7TYI - chains B and N of the 6 polymer chains in the assembly; structure by electron microscopy, 3.30 A resolution.

[Chain B]
Name: Guanine nucleotide-binding protein G(I)/G(S)/G(T) subunit beta-1
Organism: Homo sapiens
UniProt: P62873 (GBB1_HUMAN); numbering as in UniProt (aligned over 2-340)
Chain sequence (350 residues; each row starts with the number of its first residue; numbers below 1 keep their minus sign (Met-9 is residue -9)):
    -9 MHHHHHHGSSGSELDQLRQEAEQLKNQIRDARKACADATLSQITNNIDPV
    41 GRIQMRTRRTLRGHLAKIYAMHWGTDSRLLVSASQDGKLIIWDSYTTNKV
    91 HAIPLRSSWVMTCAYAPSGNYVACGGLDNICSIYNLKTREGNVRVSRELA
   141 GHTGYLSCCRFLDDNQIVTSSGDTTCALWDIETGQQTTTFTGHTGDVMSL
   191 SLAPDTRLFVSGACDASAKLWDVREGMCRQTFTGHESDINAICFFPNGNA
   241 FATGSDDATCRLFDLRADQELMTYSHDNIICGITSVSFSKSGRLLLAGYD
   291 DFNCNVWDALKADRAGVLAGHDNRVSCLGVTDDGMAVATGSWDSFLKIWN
Unresolved in the structure: -9 to 1
Sequence notes: expression tag (-9 to 1)
Swiss-Prot annotation at these positions:
  - modified residue: Ser2 (N-acetylserine), His266 (Phosphohistidine)
  - natural variant: Leu30 (L30F: In MRD42; uncertain significance), Arg52 (R52G: In MRD42), Gly64 (G64V: In MRD42), Asp76 (D76E: In MRD42; D76G: In MRD42), Gly77 (G77S: In MRD42), Lys78 (K78R: In MRD42), Ile80 (I80N: In MRD42; I80T: In MRD42), His91 (H91R: In MRD42; uncertain significance), Ala92 (A92T: In MRD42), Pro94 (P94S: In MRD42), Leu95 (L95P: In MRD42), Arg96 (R96L: In MRD42), 5 further natural variant entries in UniProt

[Chain N]
Name: Nanobody 35
Organism: Lama glama
Notes: antibody fragment or engineered binder
Chain sequence (138 residues; each row starts with the number of its first residue):
     1 QVQLQESGGGLVQPGGSLRLSCAASGFTFSNYKMNWVRQAPGKGLEWVSD
    51 ISQSGASISYTGSVKGRFTISRDNAKNTLYLQMNSLKPEDTAVYYCARCP
   101 APFTRDCFDVTSTTYAYRGQGTQVTVSSHHHHHHEPEA
Unresolved in the structure: 129-138
Cystine bridges: Cys22-Cys96, Cys99-Cys107

[Chain B / chain N interface]
Pairs across the interface (22; chain B residue first):
  Arg8(B) - Gln120(N)
  Lys15(B) - Gln1(N)
  Thr184(B) - Thr114(N)
  Thr184(B) - Ala116(N)
  Cys204(B) - Tyr117(N)  hydrogen bond (backbone-side chain)
  Asp205(B) - Ala116(N)
  Asp205(B) - Tyr117(N)
  Ala206(B) - Tyr117(N)  hydrogen bond (backbone-side chain)
  Gly224(B) - Gln1(N)
  His225(B) - Val2(N)
  Glu226(B) - Gly26(N)
  Glu226(B) - Phe27(N)
  Glu226(B) - Tyr32(N)  hydrogen bond
  Glu226(B) - Arg98(N)
  Ser227(B) - Pro100(N)  hydrogen bond (side chain-backbone)
  Ser227(B) - Ala101(N)
  Ser227(B) - Tyr117(N)  hydrogen bond (backbone-side chain)
  Asp228(B) - Pro100(N)
  Asp228(B) - Tyr117(N)  hydrogen bond
  Asp246(B) - Pro102(N)
  Asp247(B) - Tyr32(N)
  Ile270(B) - Phe103(N)  hydrophobic
Other interface residues (no listed pair), chain B (16 interface residues in all): Glu12, Thr223
Other interface residues (no listed pair), chain N (17 interface residues in all): Gln3, Gln5, Thr28

[Summary]
16 residues of chain B face 17 of chain N across their interface, with 6 hydrogen bonds. Polar pairs include
Cys204(B)-Tyr117(N), Ala206(B)-Tyr117(N) and Glu226(B)-Tyr32(N).
Chain B is Guanine nucleotide-binding protein G(I)/G(S)/G(T) subunit beta-1 (Homo sapiens) and chain N is
Nanobody 35 (Lama glama); the structure, Calcitonin Receptor in complex with Gs and rat amylin peptide,
CT-like state, was determined by electron microscopy together with 7TYF, 7TYH, 7TYL, 7TYN, 7TYO, 7TYW and 3
further entries from the same study.
